Entry 7EH0 (X-ray diffraction, 2.81 A resolution); this record covers chains B and D of the 9 polymer chains in the assembly.

Chain B:
Name: DNA-directed RNA polymerase subunit alpha
Source organism: Thermus thermophilus HB8
Notes: EC 2.7.7.6
Reference sequence: Q5SHR6 (RPOA_THET8); residue numbers follow UniProt; this construct covers 1-315
Sequence (315 residues; numbered 1 to 315; the number before each row is that of its first residue):
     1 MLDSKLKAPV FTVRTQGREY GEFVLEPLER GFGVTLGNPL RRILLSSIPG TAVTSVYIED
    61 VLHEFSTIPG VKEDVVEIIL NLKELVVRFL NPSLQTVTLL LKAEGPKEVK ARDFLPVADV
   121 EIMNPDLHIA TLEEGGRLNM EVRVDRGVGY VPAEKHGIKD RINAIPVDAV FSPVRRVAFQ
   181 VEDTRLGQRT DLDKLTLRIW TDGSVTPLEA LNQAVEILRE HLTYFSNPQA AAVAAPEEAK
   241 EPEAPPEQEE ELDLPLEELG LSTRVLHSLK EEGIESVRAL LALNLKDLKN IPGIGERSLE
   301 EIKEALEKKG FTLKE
Unresolved in the structure: 1-5, 230-315
Ion coordination: Mg2+: D183, D191, D193

Chain D:
Name: DNA-directed RNA polymerase subunit beta'
Source organism: Thermus thermophilus HB8
Notes: EC 2.7.7.6
Reference sequence: Q8RQE8 (RPOC_THET8); residue numbers follow UniProt; this construct covers 1-1524
Sequence (1524 residues; numbered 1 to 1524; the number before each row is that of its first residue):
     1 MKKEVRKVRI ALASPEKIRS WSYGEVEKPE TINYRTLKPE RDGLFDERIF GPIKDYECAC
    61 GKYKRQRFEG KVCERCGVEV TKSIVRRYRM GHIELATPAA HIWFVKDVPS KIGTLLDLSA
   121 TELEQVLYFS KYIVLDPKGA ILNGVPVEKR QLLTDEEYRE LRYGKQETYP LPPGVDALVK
   181 DGEEVVKGQE LAPGVVSRLD GVALYRFPRR VRVEYVKKER AGLRLPLAAW VEKEAYKPGE
   241 ILAELPEPYL FRAEEEGVVE LKELEEGAFL VLRREDEPVA TYFLPVGMTP LVVHGEIVEK
   301 GQPLAEAKGL LRMPRQVRAA QVEAEEEGET VYLTLFLEWT EPKDYRVQPH MNVVVPEGAR
   361 VEAGDKIVAA IDPEEEVIAE AEGVVHLHEP ASILVVKARV YPFEDDVEVS TGDRVAPGDV
   421 LADGGKVKSD VYGRVEVDLV RNVVRVVESY DIDARMGAEA IQQLLKELDL EALEKELLEE
   481 MKHPSRARRA KARKRLEVVR AFLDSGNRPE WMILEAVPVL PPDLRPMVQV DGGRFATSDL
   541 NDLYRRLINR NNRLKKLLAQ GAPEIIIRNE KRMLQEAVDA LLDNGRRGAP VTNPGSDRPL
   601 RSLTDILSGK QGRFRQNLLG KRVDYSGRSV IVVGPQLKLH QCGLPKRMAL ELFKPFLLKK
   661 MEEKGIAPNV KAARRMLERQ RDIKDEVWDA LEEVIHGKVV LLNRAPTLHR LGIQAFQPVL
   721 VEGQSIQLHP LVCEAFNADF DGDQMAVHVP LSSFAQAEAR IQMLSAHNLL SPASGEPLAK
   781 PSRDIILGLY YITQVRKEKK GAGLEFATPE EALAAHERGE VALNAPIKVA GRETSVGRLK
   841 YVFANPDEAL LAVAHGIVDL QDVVTVRYMG KRLETSPGRI LFARIVAEAV EDEKVAWELI
   901 QLDVPQEKNS LKDLVYQAFL RLGMEKTARL LDALKYYGFT FSTTSGITIG IDDAVIPEEK
   961 KQYLEEADRK LLQIEQAYEM GFLTDRERYD QILQLWTETT EKVTQAVFKN FEENYPFNPL
  1021 YVMAQSGARG NPQQIRQLCG LRGLMQKPSG ETFEVPVRSS FREGLTVLEY FISSHGARKG
  1081 GADTALRTAD SGYLTRKLVD VTHEIVVREA DCGTTNYISV PLFQPDEVTR SLRLRKRADI
  1141 EAGLYGRVLA REVEVLGVRL EEGRYLSMDD VHLLIKAAEA GEIQEVPVRS PLTCQTRYGV
  1201 CQKCYGYDLS MARPVSIGEA VGIVAAQSIG EPGTQLTMRT FHTGGVAGAA DITQGLPRVI
  1261 ELFEARRPKA KAVISEIDGV VRIEETEEKL SVFVESEGFS KEYKLPKEAR LLVKDGDYVE
  1321 AGQPLTRGAI DPHQLLEAKG PEAVERYLVE EIQKVYRAQG VKLHDKHIEI VVRQMMKYVE
  1381 VTDPGDSRLL EGQVLEKWDV EALNERLIAE GKTPVAWKPL LMGVTKSALS TKSWLSAASF
  1441 QNTTHVLTEA AIAGKKDELI GLKENVILGR LIPAGTGSDF VRFTQVVDQK TLKAIEEARK
  1501 EAVEAKERPA ARRGVKREQP GKQA
Unresolved in the structure: 1-2, 1238-1251, 1503-1524
Ion coordination: Zn2+ site 1: C58, C60, C73, C76; Mg2+ site 1: D739, D741, D743 (shared with 1 residue of chain I); Mg2+ site 2 near K840 (its only coordinating residue here); Mg2+ site 3: W897, I900; Zn2+ site 2: C1112, C1194, C1201, C1204
Residues lining bound ligands: CMPcPP (2TM; 5'-O-[(S)-hydroxy{[(S)-hydroxy(phosphonooxy)phosphoryl]methyl}phosphoryl]cytidine): R704, P706, N737, D739, D741, R783, R1029

Chain B / chain D interface:
Residue-residue contacts - 41 pairs, chain B then chain D:
  L45(B) - H855(D)  hydrogen bond (backbone-side chain)
  S46(B) - H855(D)
  H63(B) - E810(D)  salt bridge
  F65(B) - P809(D)  hydrophobic
  F65(B) - L839(D)
  D74(B) - R872(D)  salt bridge
  V76(B) - V842(D)  hydrophobic
  V76(B) - R872(D)
  E77(B) - R867(D)  salt bridge
  E77(B) - R872(D)  salt bridge
  L80(B) - V842(D)  hydrophobic
  L80(B) - F843(D)
  L80(B) - A844(D)
  L80(B) - R867(D)
  N81(B) - R867(D)  hydrogen bond
  K83(B) - V842(D)  hydrogen bond (side chain-backbone)
  K83(B) - E848(D)  salt bridge
  E84(B) - A844(D)
  E84(B) - N845(D)  hydrogen bond
  E84(B) - R867(D)  salt bridge
  G149(B) - H855(D)
  Y150(B) - F843(D)
  Y150(B) - E848(D)  hydrogen bond
  Y150(B) - A852(D)  hydrophobic
  Y150(B) - H855(D)
  P152(B) - I857(D)  hydrophobic
  E154(B) - L813(D)
  E154(B) - K840(D)  salt bridge
  V170(B) - E848(D)
  R175(B) - D847(D)
  R176(B) - D847(D)
  R176(B) - R884(D)
  R176(B) - E888(D)  salt bridge
  R185(B) - D689(D)  salt bridge
  R185(B) - E692(D)  salt bridge
  Q188(B) - K646(D)
  Q188(B) - D685(D)
  Q188(B) - W688(D)
  Q188(B) - E722(D)
  T190(B) - E722(D)
  R198(B) - E888(D)  salt bridge
Interface residues without a listed pair, chain B (26 interface residues in all): D168, S172, F179, Q180
Interface residues without a listed pair, chain D (27 interface residues in all): L851, A854, Y936

Summary:
26 residues of chain B and 27 residues of chain D are in contact, with 5 hydrogen bonds and 11 salt bridges.
Polar pairs include H63(B)-E810(D), D74(B)-R872(D) and E77(B)-R867(D). Ligands of chain D: CMPcPP. The Mg2+
site is built by D183(B), D191(B) and D193(B).
Chain B is DNA-directed RNA polymerase subunit alpha and chain D is DNA-directed RNA polymerase subunit beta',
both from Thermus thermophilus HB8; the structure, Thermus thermophilus RNA polymerase transcription
initiation complex containing a template-strand purine at position TSS-2, UpA RNA ..., was determined by X-ray
diffraction, deposited together with 7EH1 and 7EH2.
